PDB entry 7TMO | electron microscopy, 3.30 A resolution | chains D and M of the 15 polymer chains in the assembly

Chain D:
Molecule: Vacuolar proton pump subunit B
From: Saccharomyces cerevisiae
UniProtKB: A0A6A5Q585 (A0A6A5Q585_YEASX); residue numbers follow UniProt; this construct covers 1-517
Chain sequence (517 residues; numbered 1 to 517; the number before each row is that of its first residue):
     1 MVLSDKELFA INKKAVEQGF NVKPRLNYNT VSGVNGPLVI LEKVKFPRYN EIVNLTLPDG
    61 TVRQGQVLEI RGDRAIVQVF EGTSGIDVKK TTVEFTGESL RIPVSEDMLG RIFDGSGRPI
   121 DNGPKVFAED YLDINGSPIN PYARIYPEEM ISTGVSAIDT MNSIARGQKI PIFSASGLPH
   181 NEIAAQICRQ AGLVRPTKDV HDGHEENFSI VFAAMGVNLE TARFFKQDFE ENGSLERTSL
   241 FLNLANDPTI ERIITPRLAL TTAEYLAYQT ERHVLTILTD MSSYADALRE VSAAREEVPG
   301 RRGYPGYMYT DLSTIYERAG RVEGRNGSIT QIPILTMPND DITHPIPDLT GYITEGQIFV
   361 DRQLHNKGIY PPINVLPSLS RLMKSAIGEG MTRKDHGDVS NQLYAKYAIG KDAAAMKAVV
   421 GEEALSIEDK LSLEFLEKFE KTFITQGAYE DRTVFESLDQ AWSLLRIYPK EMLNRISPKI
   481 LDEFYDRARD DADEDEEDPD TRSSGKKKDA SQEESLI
Not modelled in the structure: 1-14, 195-206, 486-517

Chain M:
Molecule: V-type proton ATPase subunit D
From: Saccharomyces cerevisiae
UniProtKB: A0A6A5Q1W2 (A0A6A5Q1W2_YEASX); residue numbers follow UniProt; this construct covers 1-256
Chain sequence (256 residues; row label = number of the first residue in the row):
     1 MSGNREQVFP TRMTLGLMKT KLKGANQGYS LLKRKSEALT KRFRDITKRI DDAKQKMGRV
    61 MQTAAFSLAE VSYATGENIG YQVQESVSTA RFKVRARQEN VSGVYLSQFE SYIDPEINDF
   121 RLTGLGRGGQ QVQRAKEIYS RAVETLVELA SLQTAFIILD EVIKVTNRRV NAIEHVIIPR
   181 TENTIAYINS ELDELDREEF YRLKKVQEKK QNETAKLDAE MKLKRDRAEQ DASEVAADEE
   241 PQGETLVADQ EDDVIF
Not modelled in the structure: 1-3, 218-256

How chain D and chain M interact:
Residue-residue contacts - 14 pairs, chain D then chain M:
  E296(D) with Q207(M), hydrogen bond (backbone-side chain)
  V298(D) with F200(M), hydrophobic; Q207(M)
  P299(D) with F200(M); L203(M), hydrophobic
  R302(D) with R12(M)
  A415(D) with L31(M), hydrophobic
  M416(D) with L31(M), hydrophobic; R34(M)
  V419(D) with L31(M), hydrophobic; K35(M)
  V420(D) with S102(M); G103(M)
  A424(D) with S102(M)
Also at the interface, not in a pair above, chain D (11 interface residues in all): T343, D412
Also at the interface, not in a pair above, chain M (12 interface residues in all): K19, A38, K204

Overview:
11 residues of chain D face 12 of chain M across their interface, with 1 hydrogen bond. Its one
hydrogen-bonded contact is E296(D)-Q207(M).
Here chain D is Vacuolar proton pump subunit B and chain M is V-type proton ATPase subunit D, both from
Saccharomyces cerevisiae. Entry 7TMO (V1 complex lacking subunit C from Saccharomyces cerevisiae, State 1) was
determined by electron microscopy, deposited together with 7TMM, 7TMP, 7TMQ, 7TMR, 7TMS and 7TMT.
